7DG2 - chains A and D of the 3 polymer chains in the assembly; structure by X-ray diffraction, 1.70 A resolution.

[Chain A]
Protein: Non-structural maintenance of chromosomes element 1 homolog
Organism: Xenopus laevis
Notes: EC 2.3.2.27
UniProt: Q6PAF4 (NSE1_XENLA); numbering as in UniProt (aligned over 3-248)
Sequence (247 residues; row label = number of the first residue in the row):
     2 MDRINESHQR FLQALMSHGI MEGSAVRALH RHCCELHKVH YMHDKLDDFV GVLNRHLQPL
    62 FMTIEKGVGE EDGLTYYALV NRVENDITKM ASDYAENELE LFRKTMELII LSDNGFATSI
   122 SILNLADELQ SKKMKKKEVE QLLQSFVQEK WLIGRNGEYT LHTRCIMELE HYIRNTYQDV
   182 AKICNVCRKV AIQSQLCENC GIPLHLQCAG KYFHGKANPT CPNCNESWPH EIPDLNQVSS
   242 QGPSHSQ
Not modelled in the structure: 216, 234-248
Differences from the reference sequence: expression tag (2)
UniProt features mapped onto this chain:
  - zinc finger: Cys-185 to Asn-226 (RING-type)
Ion coordination: Zn2+ site 1: Cys-185, Cys-188, His-206, Cys-209; Zn2+ site 2: Cys-198, Cys-201, Cys-222, Cys-225

[Chain D]
Protein: Non-structural maintenance of chromosomes element 4
Organism: Xenopus laevis
UniProt: B1WBD6 (B1WBD6_XENLA); numbering as in UniProt (aligned over 108-183)
Sequence (79 residues; numbered 105 to 183; the number before each row is that of its first residue):
   105 GSHMTVFDPT SFTADLLSFM GLNRMESPGH NSANESDDEG YAGGYLPTDA WQKLGSEAEN
   165 YFKRTPTFHF MLGSFKTEP
Not modelled in the structure: 105-106, 127-147, 182-183
Differences from the reference sequence: expression tag (105-107)

[How chain A and chain D interact]
Pairs across the interface - 36 pairs, chain A then chain D:
  Gln-14(A) with Pro-170(D)
  Met-17(A) with Pro-170(D); Thr-171(D); Phe-172(D)
  Met-63(A) with Phe-172(D), hydrophobic
  Leu-80(A) with Phe-172(D), hydrophobic
  Asn-82(A) with Phe-172(D); Phe-174(D); Leu-176(D), hydrogen bond (side chain-backbone)
  Arg-83(A) with Leu-176(D)
  Val-84(A) with Gly-177(D)
  Glu-85(A) with Leu-176(D); Gly-177(D)
  Thr-89(A) with Phe-174(D); Gly-177(D), hydrogen bond (side chain-backbone); Ser-178(D)
  Lys-90(A) with Gly-177(D), hydrogen bond (backbone-backbone); Phe-179(D); Thr-181(D)
  Ala-92(A) with Phe-174(D), hydrophobic; Ser-178(D)
  Asp-94(A) with His-173(D), salt bridge
  Glu-97(A) with Lys-180(D), salt bridge
  Leu-100(A) with Met-175(D), hydrophobic; Ser-178(D)
  Phe-103(A) with Met-175(D), hydrophobic
  Arg-104(A) with Phe-179(D)
  Trp-152(A) with Phe-174(D); Met-175(D)
  Arg-165(A) with His-173(D), hydrogen bond (side chain-backbone)
  Glu-169(A) with Phe-174(D); Met-175(D), hydrogen bond (side chain-backbone); Leu-176(D), hydrogen bond (side chain-backbone)
  Leu-170(A) with Leu-176(D), hydrophobic
  Tyr-173(A) with Leu-176(D), hydrophobic; Phe-179(D)
Other interface residues (no listed pair), chain A (25 interface residues in all): Ser-18, Val-81, Asn-86, Tyr-95
The authors on this interface:
  - residue pairs: Asp-94(A)/His-173(D), Glu-97(A)/Lys-180(D)

[In short]
The interface between chain A and chain D involves 25 residues on one side and 12 on the other, with 6
hydrogen bonds and 2 salt bridges. Among the polar pairs are Asp-94(A)/His-173(D), Glu-97(A)/Lys-180(D) and
Asn-82(A)/Leu-176(D). The authors report contacts between Asp-94(A) and His-173(D) and Glu-97(A) and
Lys-180(D).
Chain A is Non-structural maintenance of chromosomes element 1 homolog and chain D is Non-structural
maintenance of chromosomes element 4, both from Xenopus laevis; the structure, Nse1-Nse3-Nse4 complex, was
determined by X-ray diffraction.
